PDB entry 8J7Y | electron microscopy, 3.40 A resolution | chains A and E of the 6 polymer chains in the assembly

== Chain A ==
Molecule: Zinc transporter 7
Source organism: Homo sapiens
Reference sequence: Q8NEW0 (ZNT7_HUMAN); numbering as in UniProt (aligned over 1-376)
Amino-acid sequence (390 residues; row label = number of the first residue in the row; numbers below 1 keep their minus sign (Met-13 is residue -13)):
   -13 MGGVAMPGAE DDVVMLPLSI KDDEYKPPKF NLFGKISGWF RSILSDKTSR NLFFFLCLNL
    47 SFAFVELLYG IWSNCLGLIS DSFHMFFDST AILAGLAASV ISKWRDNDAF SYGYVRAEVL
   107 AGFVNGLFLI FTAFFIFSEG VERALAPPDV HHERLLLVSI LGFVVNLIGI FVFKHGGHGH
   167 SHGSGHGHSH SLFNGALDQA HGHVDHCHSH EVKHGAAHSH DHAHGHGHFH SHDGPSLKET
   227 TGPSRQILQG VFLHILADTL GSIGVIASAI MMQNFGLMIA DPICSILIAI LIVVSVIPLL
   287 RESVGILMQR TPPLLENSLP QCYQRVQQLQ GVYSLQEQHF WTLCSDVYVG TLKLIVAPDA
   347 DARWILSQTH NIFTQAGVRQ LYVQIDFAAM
Unresolved in the structure: -13 to 21, 135-140, 163-225, 260-265
Construct notes: initiating methionine (-13); expression tag (-12 to 0)
Ion coordination: Zn2+: Asp74, His240, Asp244

== Chain E ==
Molecule: Heavy chain of YN7114-08 Fab
Source organism: Mus musculus
Notes: antibody fragment or engineered binder
Amino-acid sequence (234 residues; each row starts with the number of its first residue):
     1 EVQLQESGPG LVAPSQSLSI TCTVSGFSLT NYAVHWVRQS PGKGLEWLGV IWSNGRTDYN
    61 AAFISRLSIS KDNSKSQVFF KMNSLQADDT AIYYCARKLA YEGAMDYWGQ GTSVTVSSAK
   121 TTPPSVYPLA PGSAAQTNSM VTLGCLVKGY FPEPVTVTWN SGSLSSGVHT FPAVLQSDLY
   181 TLSSSVTVPS STWPSETVTC NVAHPASSTK VDKKIVPRDC GCKPCICTVP EVSS
Unresolved in the structure: 219-234
Disulfides: Cys22-Cys95, Cys145-Cys200

== Interface between chain A and chain E ==
Pairs across the interface - 28 pairs, chain A then chain E:
  Gln313(A) - Arg56(E)  hydrogen bond (backbone-side chain)
  Gln314(A) - Arg56(E)
  Leu315(A) - Arg56(E)  hydrogen bond (backbone-side chain)
  Gln316(A) - Trp52(E)
  Gln316(A) - Arg56(E)
  Gln316(A) - Asp58(E)
  Gly317(A) - Trp52(E)
  Gly317(A) - Arg56(E)
  Val318(A) - Arg56(E)  hydrogen bond (backbone-side chain)
  Tyr319(A) - Trp52(E)
  Tyr319(A) - Ser53(E)  hydrogen bond (side chain-backbone)
  Tyr319(A) - Asn54(E)  hydrogen bond
  Tyr319(A) - Gly55(E)
  Tyr319(A) - Arg56(E)
  Ala343(A) - Trp52(E)  hydrophobic
  Pro344(A) - Ser53(E)
  Pro344(A) - Tyr101(E)  hydrogen bond (backbone-side chain)
  Asp345(A) - Asn31(E)
  Asp345(A) - Tyr32(E)
  Asp345(A) - Ala33(E)
  Asp345(A) - Trp52(E)
  Asp345(A) - Lys98(E)  salt bridge
  Asp345(A) - Tyr101(E)  hydrogen bond (backbone-backbone)
  Ala346(A) - Tyr101(E)
  Asp347(A) - Tyr101(E)
  Asp347(A) - Glu102(E)
  Arg349(A) - Glu102(E)  salt bridge
  Met376(A) - Thr30(E)
Interface residues without a listed pair, chain E (17 interface residues in all): Trp47, Val50, Leu99, Gly103

== In short ==
14 residues of chain A and 17 residues of chain E are in contact, with 7 hydrogen bonds and 2 salt bridges.
Among the polar pairs are Asp345(A)-Lys98(E), Arg349(A)-Glu102(E) and Gln313(A)-Arg56(E). Asp74(A), His240(A)
and Asp244(A) form the Zn2+ site.
Chain A is Zinc transporter 7 (Homo sapiens) and chain E is Heavy chain of YN7114-08 Fab (Mus musculus); the
structure, Cryo-EM structure of hZnT7DeltaHis-loop-Fab complex in zinc-bound state, was determined by electron
microscopy, deposited together with 8J7T, 8J7U, 8J7V, 8J7W, 8J7X and 8J80.
